7L86 - chains D and B of the 8 polymer chains in the assembly; structure by electron microscopy, 3.40 A resolution.

[Chain D (and B)]
Protein: BG505 SOSIP MD39 - gp41
Source organism: Human immunodeficiency virus 1
Notes: chain B of this document is another copy of the same molecule, construct and numbering; everything in this record applies to it too
Sequence (146 residues; numbered 519 to 664; the number before each row is that of its first residue):
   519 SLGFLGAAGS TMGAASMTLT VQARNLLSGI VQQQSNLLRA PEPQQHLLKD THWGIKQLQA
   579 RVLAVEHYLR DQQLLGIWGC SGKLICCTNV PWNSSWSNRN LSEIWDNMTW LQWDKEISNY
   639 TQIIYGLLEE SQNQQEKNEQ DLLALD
Unresolved in the structure: 547-569
Disulfides: Cys598-Cys604
Glycans and other covalent adducts: N-acetylglucosamine (NAG) linked to Asn611, Asn637

[Chain D / chain B interface]
Contacting residue pairs (25):
  Met535(D) - Asn651(B)
  Thr538(D) - Glu647(B)  hydrogen bond
  Ala541(D) - Gln591(B)  hydrogen bond (backbone-side chain)
  Arg542(D) - Gln591(B)
  Arg542(D) - Glu647(B)  salt bridge
  Leu545(D) - Leu587(B)
  Leu545(D) - Arg588(B)
  Leu545(D) - Gln591(B)
  Ser546(D) - Arg588(B)  hydrogen bond
  Ile573(D) - Ile573(B)  hydrophobic
  Leu576(D) - Leu576(B)  hydrophobic
  Leu576(D) - Gln577(B)
  Arg579(D) - Leu581(B)
  Arg579(D) - Glu584(B)
  Val583(D) - Leu587(B)  hydrophobic
  Tyr586(D) - Gln591(B)
  Leu587(D) - Leu587(B)  hydrophobic
  Gly600(D) - Gly594(B)
  Lys601(D) - Glu654(B)
  Lys601(D) - Glu657(B)  salt bridge
  Leu602(D) - Asn651(B)
  Leu602(D) - Glu654(B)  hydrogen bond (backbone-side chain)
  Ile603(D) - Glu654(B)  hydrogen bond (backbone-side chain)
  Ile603(D) - Gln658(B)
  Cys605(D) - Gln658(B)
Also at the interface, not in a pair above, chain D (19 interface residues in all): Val580, Ser599
Also at the interface, not in a pair above, chain B (18 interface residues in all): Val580, Val583, Ser599, Leu661

[Summary]
Chain D and chain B form an interface of 19 and 18 residues respectively, with 5 hydrogen bonds and 2 salt
bridges. Among the polar pairs are Arg542(D)-Glu647(B), Lys601(D)-Glu657(B) and Thr538(D)-Glu647(B).
N-acetylglucosamine is covalently linked to Asn611(D) and Asn637(D).
Chain D and chain B are both BG505 SOSIP MD39 - gp41 (Human immunodeficiency virus 1); the structure, BG505
SOSIP MD39 in complex with the polyclonal Fab pAbC-1 from animal Rh.32034 (Wk26 time point), was determined by
electron microscopy together with 7L7T, 7L7U, 7L85, 7L87, 7L88, 7L89 and 15 further entries from the same
study.
